6LAB - chains C and J of the 22 polymer chains in the assembly; structure by X-ray diffraction, 3.20 A resolution.

# Chain C
Name: Histone H2A type 1-B/E
Source organism: Homo sapiens
UniProt: P04908 (H2A1B_HUMAN); residues 0-129 here correspond to UniProt positions 1-130 (UniProt number = residue number + 1)
Amino-acid sequence (130 residues; each row starts with the number of its first residue; numbering starts at 0):
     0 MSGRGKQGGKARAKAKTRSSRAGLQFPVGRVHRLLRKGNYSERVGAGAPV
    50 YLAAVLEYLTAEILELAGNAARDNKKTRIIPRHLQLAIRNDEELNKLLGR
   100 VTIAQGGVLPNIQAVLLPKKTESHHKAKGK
Unresolved in the structure: 0-13, 119-129
Bound ions: K+: Asn38 (shared with 1 residue of chain G)
Curated features (UniProtKB/Swiss-Prot):
  - modified residue: Ser1 (N-acetylserine), Arg3 (Citrulline), Lys5 (N6-(2-hydroxyisobutyryl)lysine), Lys9 (N6-(2-hydroxyisobutyryl)lysine), Lys13 (N6-(beta-hydroxybutyryl)lysine), Lys36 (N6-(2-hydroxyisobutyryl)lysine), Lys74 (N6-(2-hydroxyisobutyryl)lysine), Lys75 (N6-(2-hydroxyisobutyryl)lysine), Lys95 (N6-(2-hydroxyisobutyryl)lysine), Gln104 (N5-methylglutamine), Lys118 (N6-(2-hydroxyisobutyryl)lysine), Lys119 (N6-crotonyllysine), Thr120 (Phosphothreonine), Lys125 (N6-crotonyllysine)
  - cross-link (Glycyl lysine isopeptide (Lys-Gly)): Lys13 (interchain with G-Cter in ubiquitin), Lys15 (interchain with G-Cter in ubiquitin), Lys119 (interchain with G-Cter in ubiquitin)

# Chain J
Molecule: 169-nt DNA strand
Source organism: other sequences
Sequence (169 nucleotides; row label = number of the first residue in the row; numbers below 1 keep their minus sign (DG-82 is residue -82)):
   -82 GCTTTTTTTTTTCACAATCCCGGTGCCGAGGCCGCTCAATTGGTCGTAGA
   -32 CAGCTCTAGCACCGCTTAAACGCACGTACGGATTCCGTACGTGCGTTTAA
    18 GCGGTGCTAGAGCTGTCTACGACCAATTGAGCGGCCTCGGCACCGGGATT
    68 GTGAAAAAAAAAAGCTGCA
Bound ions: Ca2+: DG51 (shared with 1 residue of chain I)

# How chain C and chain J interact
Contacting residue pairs (17):
  Ala14(C) - DG46(J)  phosphate contact
  Thr16(C) - DA47(J)  sugar contact
  Arg29(C) - DG48(J)  hydrogen bond to the phosphate
  Arg29(C) - DC49(J)  salt bridge to the phosphate
  Arg35(C) - DA39(J)  phosphate contact
  Arg42(C) - DG38(J)  hydrogen bond to the sugar
  Arg42(C) - DA39(J)  sugar contact
  Val43(C) - DG38(J)  sugar contact
  Val43(C) - DA39(J)  hydrogen bond to the phosphate
  Gly44(C) - DG38(J)  phosphate contact
  Ala45(C) - DG38(J)  phosphate contact
  Lys75(C) - DC58(J)  phosphate contact
  Lys75(C) - DA59(J)  salt bridge to the phosphate
  Thr76(C) - DG57(J)  sugar contact
  Thr76(C) - DC58(J)  hydrogen bond to the phosphate
  Arg77(C) - DG57(J)  hydrogen bond to the sugar
  Arg77(C) - DC58(J)  hydrogen bond to the phosphate
Interface residues without a listed pair, chain C (14 interface residues in all): Pro26, His31, Lys118
Interface residues without a listed pair, chain J (10 interface residues in all): DC-4

# Overview
The interface between chain C and chain J involves 14 residues on one side and 10 on the other; the contacts
include 6 hydrogen bonds and 2 salt bridges. Polar pairs include Arg42(C)-DG38(J), Arg77(C)-DG57(J) and
Arg29(C)-DG48(J).
Here chain C is Histone H2A type 1-B/E (Homo sapiens) and chain J is a 169-nt DNA strand (other sequences).
Entry 6LAB (169 bp nucleosome, harboring cohesive DNA termini, assembled with linker histone H1.0) was
determined by X-ray diffraction (same publication as 7COW, 6LER, 6L9Z and 6LA2).
